Entry 5VOY (electron microscopy, 7.90 A resolution (low resolution: residue-level contacts below are approximate; hydrogen-bond / salt-bridge calls are withheld)); this record covers chains F and G of the 33 polymer chains in the assembly.

Chain F:
Name: V-type proton ATPase subunit B
From: Saccharomyces cerevisiae (strain ATCC 204508 / S288c)
Reference sequence: P16140 (VATB_YEAST); residue numbers follow UniProt; this construct covers 1-517
Sequence (517 residues; numbered 1 to 517; the number before each row is that of its first residue):
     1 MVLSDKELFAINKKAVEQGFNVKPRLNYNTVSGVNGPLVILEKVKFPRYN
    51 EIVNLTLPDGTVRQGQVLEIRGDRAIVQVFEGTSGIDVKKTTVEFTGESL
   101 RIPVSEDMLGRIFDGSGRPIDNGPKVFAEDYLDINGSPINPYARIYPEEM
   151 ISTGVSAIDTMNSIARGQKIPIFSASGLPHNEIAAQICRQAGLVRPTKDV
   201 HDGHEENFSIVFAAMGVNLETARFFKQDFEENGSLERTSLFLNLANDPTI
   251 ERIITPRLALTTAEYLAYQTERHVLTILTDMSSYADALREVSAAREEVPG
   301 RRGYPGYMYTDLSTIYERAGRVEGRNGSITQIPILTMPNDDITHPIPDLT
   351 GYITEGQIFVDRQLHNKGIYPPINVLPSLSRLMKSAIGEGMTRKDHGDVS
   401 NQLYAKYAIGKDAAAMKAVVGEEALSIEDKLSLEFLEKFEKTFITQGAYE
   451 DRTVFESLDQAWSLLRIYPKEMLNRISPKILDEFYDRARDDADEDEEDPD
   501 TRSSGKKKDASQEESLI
Not modelled in the structure: 1-28, 486-517
Curated features (UniProtKB/Swiss-Prot):
  - binding site (ATP): Arg381
  - modified residue (Phosphoserine): Ser4, Ser137, Ser503, Ser504, Ser511, Ser515
  - cross-link (Glycyl lysine isopeptide (Lys-Gly)): Lys14 (interchain with G-Cter in ubiquitin), Lys508 (interchain with G-Cter in ubiquitin)

Chain G:
Name: V-type proton ATPase subunit E
From: Saccharomyces cerevisiae (strain ATCC 204508 / S288c)
Reference sequence: P22203 (VATE_YEAST); residue numbers follow UniProt; this construct covers 1-233
Sequence (233 residues; numbered 1 to 233; the number before each row is that of its first residue):
     1 MSSAITALTPNQVNDELNKMQAFIRKEAEEKAKEIQLKADQEYEIEKTNI
    51 VRNETNNIDGNFKSKLKKAMLSQQITKSTIANKMRLKVLSAREQSLDGIF
   101 EETKEKLSGIANNRDEYKPILQSLIVEALLKLLEPKAIVKALERDVDLIE
   151 SMKDDIMREYGEKAQRAPLEEIVISNDYLNKDLVSGGVVVSNASDKIEIN
   201 NTLEERLKLLSEEALPAIRLELYGPSKTRKFFD
Not modelled in the structure: 1-6, 225-233

Interface between chain F and chain G:
Pairs across the interface (9; chain F residue first):
  Asn29(F) with Lys196(G); Ile197(G); Glu198(G)
  Thr30(F) with Lys196(G)
  Glu42(F) with Lys196(G)
  Gly110(F) with Asn82(G)
  Glu129(F) with Pro216(G)
  Glu230(F) with Gln74(G)
  Glu231(F) with Leu71(G)
Other interface residues (no listed pair), chain F (8 interface residues in all): Ala128
Other interface residues (no listed pair), chain G (9 interface residues in all): Ile75, Ala81

Overview:
The interface between chain F and chain G involves 8 residues on one side and 9 on the other. Curated
annotation (UniProt) lists ATP-binding residue Arg381(F) on chain F.
Here chain F is V-type proton ATPase subunit B and chain G is V-type proton ATPase subunit E, both from
Saccharomyces cerevisiae (strain ATCC 204508 / S288c). Entry 5VOY (Yeast V-ATPase in complex with Legionella
pneumophila effector SidK (rotational state 2)) was determined by electron microscopy (same publication as
5VOZ, 5VOX, 5UF5 and 5UFK).
